8DR7 - chains C and F of the 11 polymer chains in the assembly; structure by electron microscopy, 2.70 A resolution.

Chain C:
Name: Replication factor C subunit 3
From: Saccharomyces cerevisiae
UniProtKB: P38629 (RFC3_YEAST); residues 1-340 here = UniProt positions 1-340
Sequence (340 residues; each row starts with the number of its first residue):
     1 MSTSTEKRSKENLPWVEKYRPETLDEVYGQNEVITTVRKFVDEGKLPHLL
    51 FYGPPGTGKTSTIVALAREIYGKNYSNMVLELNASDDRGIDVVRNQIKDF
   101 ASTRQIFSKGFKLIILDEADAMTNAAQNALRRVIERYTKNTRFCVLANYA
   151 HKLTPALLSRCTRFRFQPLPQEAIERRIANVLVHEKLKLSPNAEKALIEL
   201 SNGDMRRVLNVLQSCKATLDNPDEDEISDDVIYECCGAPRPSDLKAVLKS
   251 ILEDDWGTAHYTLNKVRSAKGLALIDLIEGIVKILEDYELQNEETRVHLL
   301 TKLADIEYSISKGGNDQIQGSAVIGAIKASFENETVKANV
Unresolved in the structure: 1-5, 336-340
Bound ions: Mg2+: Thr60 (together with ATP-gamma-S)
Residues lining bound ligands:
  - ATP-gamma-S (AGS; phosphothiophosphoric acid-adenylate ester), molecule 1: Val16, Tyr19, Arg20, Pro21, Glu26, Val27, Tyr28, Gly53, Pro54, Pro55, Gly56, Thr57, Gly58, Lys59, Thr60, Ser61, Glu118, Asn148, Leu169, Arg177, Met205, Arg206, Leu209
  - ATP-gamma-S (AGS), molecule 2: Arg131, Glu135, Ala156, Arg160
UniProt features mapped onto this chain:
  - binding site (ATP): Val16 to Tyr19, Arg20, Tyr28, Gly53 to Ser61, Asn148, Arg206
  - modified residue: Ser2 (N-acetylserine)

Chain F:
Name: Proliferating cell nuclear antigen
From: Saccharomyces cerevisiae
UniProtKB: A0A6B7JGY6 (A0A6B7JGY6_YEASX); residues 1-258 here = UniProt positions 1-258
Sequence (277 residues; row label = number of the first residue in the row; numbers below 1 keep their minus sign (Met-18 is residue -18)):
   -18 MGSSHHHHHHSSGLVPRASMLEAKFEEASLFKRIIDGFKDCVQLVNFQCK
    32 EDGIIAQAVDDSRVLLVSLEIGVEAFQEYRCDHPVTLGMDLTSLSKILRC
    82 GNNTDTLTLIADNTPDSIILLFEDTKKDRIAEYSLKLMDIDADFLKIEEL
   132 QYDSTLSLPSSEFSKIVRDLSQLSDSINIMITKETIKFVADGDIGSGSVI
   182 IKPFVDMEHPETSIKLEMDQPVDLTFGAKYLLDIIKGSSLSDRVGIRLSS
   232 EAPALFQFDLKSGFLQFFLAPKFNDEE
Unresolved in the structure: -18 to -1, 257-258
Differences from the reference sequence: expression tag (-18 to 0)

Chain C / chain F interface:
Contacting residue pairs (30):
  Glu6(C) with Asp122(F)
  Lys7(C) with Asp120(F), salt bridge
  Asn74(C) with Leu126(F)
  Ser76(C) with Arg44(F)
  Asn77(C) with Arg44(F)
  Leu80(C) with Asp42(F)
  Gln96(C) with Asp42(F)
  Asp99(C) with Lys210(F), salt bridge; Tyr211(F), hydrogen bond
  Phe100(C) with Ser43(F); Arg44(F)
  Ala101(C) with Phe254(F)
  Ser102(C) with Lys253(F); Phe254(F), hydrogen bond (backbone-backbone)
  Thr103(C) with Val45(F); Ala251(F); Pro252(F); Phe254(F)
  Arg104(C) with Ala251(F); Pro252(F), hydrogen bond (backbone-backbone); Phe254(F)
  Gln105(C) with Ala251(F)
  Ile106(C) with Arg44(F); Val45(F); Ile128(F); Pro234(F); Ala251(F), hydrophobic
  Phe107(C) with Ile128(F), hydrophobic
  Lys109(C) with Glu232(F), salt bridge
  Asn140(C) with Phe254(F)
Other interface residues (no listed pair), chain C (22 interface residues in all): Val79, Asn95, Gly110, Lys112
Other interface residues (no listed pair), chain F (19 interface residues in all): Leu46, Phe125, Asn255

Overview:
22 residues of chain C face 19 of chain F across their interface, with 3 hydrogen bonds and 3 salt bridges.
Among the polar pairs are Lys7(C)-Asp120(F), Asp99(C)-Lys210(F) and Lys109(C)-Glu232(F). Ligands of chain C:
ATP-gamma-S. Curated annotation (UniProt) lists 17 ATP-binding residues on chain C.
Chain C is Replication factor C subunit 3 and chain F is Proliferating cell nuclear antigen, both from
Saccharomyces cerevisiae; the structure, Open state of RFC:PCNA bound to a nicked dsDNA, was determined by
electron microscopy, deposited together with 8DQW, 8DQX, 8DQZ, 8DR0, 8DR1, 8DR3 and 3 further entries.
